Entry 5IRU (X-ray diffraction, 2.00 A resolution); this record covers chains B and C of the 4 polymer chains in the assembly.

Chain B (and C):
Protein: Avidin
Organism: Gallus gallus
Notes: chain C of this document is another copy of the same molecule, construct and numbering; everything in this record applies to it too
UniProtKB: P02701 (AVID_CHICK); residues 1-128 here correspond to UniProt positions 25-152 (UniProt number = residue number + 24)
Amino-acid sequence (128 residues; numbered 1 to 128; the number before each row is that of its first residue):
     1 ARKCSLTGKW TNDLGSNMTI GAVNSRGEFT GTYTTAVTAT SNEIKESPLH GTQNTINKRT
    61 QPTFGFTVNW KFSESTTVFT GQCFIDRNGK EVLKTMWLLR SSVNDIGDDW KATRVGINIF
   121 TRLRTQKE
Disordered / not traced: 1, 124-128
Sequence notes: conflict Thr34 (Ile58 in P02701)
Disulfide bonds: Cys4-Cys83
Covalently attached groups: N-acetylglucosamine (NAG) linked to Asn17
Residues lining bound ligands: 1-biotinylpyrene (B9P): Asn12, Leu14, Ser16, Tyr33, Thr35, Val37, Thr38, Ala39, Thr40, Asn42, Trp70, Phe72, Ser73, Ser75, Thr77, Phe79, Trp97, Leu99, Ser101, Asn118
What the authors report for this chain:
  - conformationally variable residues (loop rearrangement): Ala39 to Asn42, Ile85 to Lys90
  - post-translational modification sites: Asn17
  - binding site for N-acetylglucosamine: Lys9, Gly15, Asn17
  - binding site for 1-biotinylpyrene: Asn12, Ser16, Tyr33, Thr35, Thr38, Ala39, Thr40, Asn42, Trp70, Phe72, Ser73, Ser75, Thr77, Phe79, Trp97, Ser101, Trp110, Arg114, Asn118

How chain B and chain C interact:
Contacting residue pairs (4; chain B residue first):
  Met96(B) - Val115(C)
  Val115(B) - Met96(C)
  Gly116(B) - Met96(C)
  Ile117(B) - Ile117(C)  hydrophobic
Other interface residues (no listed pair), chain C (4 interface residues in all): Gly116

Overview:
The chain B/chain C interface involves 4 residues from each chain. Chain B binds 1-biotinylpyrene. Covalently
linked N-acetylglucosamine: at Asn17(B). The paper reports a binding site for 1-biotinylpyrene at Asn12(B),
Ser16(B) and Tyr33(B) among others; a binding site for N-acetylglucosamine at Lys9(B), Gly15(B) and Asn17(B).
Chain B and chain C are both Avidin (Gallus gallus); the structure, Crystal structure of avidin in complex
with 1-biotinylpyrene, was determined by X-ray diffraction, deposited together with 5IRW.
